PDB entry 4ZUP | X-ray diffraction, 1.42 A resolution | chains A and B

# Chain A (and B)
Protein: Acetylpolyamine aminohydrolase
From: Mycoplana ramosa
Notes: chain B of this document is another copy of the same molecule, construct and numbering; everything in this record applies to it too
UniProt: Q48935 (APHA_MYCRA); residues 1-341 here = UniProt positions 1-341
Sequence (341 residues; numbered 1 to 341; the number before each row is that of its first residue):
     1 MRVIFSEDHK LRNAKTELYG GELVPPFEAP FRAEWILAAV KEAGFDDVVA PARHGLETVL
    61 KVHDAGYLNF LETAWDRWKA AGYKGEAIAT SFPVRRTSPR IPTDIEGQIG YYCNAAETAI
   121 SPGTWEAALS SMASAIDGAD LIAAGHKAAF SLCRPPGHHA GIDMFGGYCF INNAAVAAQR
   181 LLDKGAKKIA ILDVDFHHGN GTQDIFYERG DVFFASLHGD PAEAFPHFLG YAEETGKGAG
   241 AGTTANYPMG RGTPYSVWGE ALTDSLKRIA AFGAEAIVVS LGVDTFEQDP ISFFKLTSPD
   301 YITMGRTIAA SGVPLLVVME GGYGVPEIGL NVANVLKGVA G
Bound ions: Zn2+ site 1: E72 (together with nitrate ion) (shared with H146(B) of chain B); Zn2+ site 2: H146 (together with nitrate ion) (shared with E72(B) of chain B); K+ site 1: D193, D195, H197, S216, L217; Zn2+ site 3: D195, H197, D284 (together with 5-amino-N-hydroxypentanamide); K+ site 2: F206, R209, V212, T243
Small-molecule neighbours: 5-amino-N-hydroxypentanamide (5XA): E17, E117, H158, H159, G167, Y168, D195, H197, F225, D284, I291, G321, Y323
Curated features (UniProtKB/Swiss-Prot):
  - active site: H159 (Proton donor/acceptor)
  - binding site (substrate): Y19, E106, E117, Y323
  - binding site (Zn(2+)): D195, H197, D284
  - site: Y323 (Polarizes the scissile carbonyl of the substrate)
  - mutagenesis: H158 (H158A: Reduces enzyme activity by 97%), H159 (H159A: Abolishes enzyme activity), Y323 (Y323F: Reduces enzyme activity by 99%)
What the authors report for this chain:
  - K+ coordination: F206, R209, V212, T243
  - binding site for 5-amino-N-hydroxypentanamide: E17, E117, H158, H159, Y168, F225, Y323
  - catalytic residues: H158, H159 (proposed by the authors, not directly observed)

# Chain A / chain B interface
Contacting residue pairs - 116 pairs, chain A then chain B:
  L18(A) - L18(B)  hydrophobic
  L18(A) - I88(B)  hydrophobic
  L18(A) - T90(B)
  G20(A) - W78(B)
  G20(A) - Y83(B)
  G20(A) - K84(B)
  G20(A) - G85(B)  hydrogen bond (backbone-backbone)
  G21(A) - L23(B)
  G21(A) - W78(B)
  G21(A) - G85(B)
  G21(A) - E86(B)
  E22(A) - L23(B)
  E22(A) - K84(B)
  E22(A) - G85(B)
  L23(A) - G21(B)
  L23(A) - E22(B)
  L23(A) - L23(B)
  W78(A) - G20(B)
  W78(A) - G21(B)
  Y83(A) - G20(B)
  K84(A) - G20(B)
  K84(A) - E22(B)
  G85(A) - G20(B)  hydrogen bond (backbone-backbone)
  G85(A) - G21(B)
  G85(A) - E22(B)
  E86(A) - G21(B)
  I88(A) - L18(B)  hydrophobic
  T90(A) - L18(B)
  T90(A) - A115(B)
  T90(A) - A116(B)  hydrogen bond (backbone-backbone)
  T90(A) - E117(B)
  S91(A) - N114(B)
  S91(A) - F225(B)
  S91(A) - P226(B)  hydrogen bond (side chain-backbone)
  S91(A) - H227(B)
  S91(A) - F228(B)
  F92(A) - F92(B)  hydrophobic
  F92(A) - N114(B)  hydrogen bond (backbone-backbone)
  F92(A) - F228(B)
  P93(A) - V94(B)
  P93(A) - R95(B)
  P93(A) - F228(B)
  V94(A) - P93(B)
  V94(A) - N114(B)
  V94(A) - M164(B)  hydrophobic
  R95(A) - P93(B)
  R95(A) - Y111(B)  hydrogen bond (side chain-backbone)
  R95(A) - D163(B)  salt bridge
  R95(A) - M164(B)
  R96(A) - I162(B)
  R96(A) - D163(B)  salt bridge
  R96(A) - M164(B)
  R96(A) - D204(B)  salt bridge
  R96(A) - L229(B)
  T97(A) - F228(B)
  S98(A) - F228(B)  hydrogen bond (backbone-backbone)
  S98(A) - L229(B)
  S98(A) - Y231(B)
  S98(A) - E234(B)
  R100(A) - Y231(B)
  R100(A) - E233(B)  salt bridge
  P102(A) - A222(B)
  P102(A) - H227(B)
  P102(A) - F228(B)  hydrophobic
  T103(A) - A222(B)  hydrogen bond (backbone-backbone)
  T103(A) - E223(B)
  D104(A) - A222(B)  hydrogen bond (backbone-backbone)
  D104(A) - E223(B)
  D104(A) - H227(B)  salt bridge
  E106(A) - H227(B)  salt bridge
  G107(A) - H227(B)
  G107(A) - F228(B)
  G110(A) - F228(B)
  Y111(A) - R95(B)  hydrogen bond (backbone-side chain)
  Y111(A) - F228(B)
  C113(A) - V94(B)
  N114(A) - S91(B)
  N114(A) - F92(B)  hydrogen bond (backbone-backbone)
  N114(A) - V94(B)
  A115(A) - T90(B)
  A116(A) - T90(B)  hydrogen bond (backbone-backbone)
  E117(A) - T90(B)
  I162(A) - R96(B)
  D163(A) - R95(B)  salt bridge
  D163(A) - R96(B)  salt bridge
  M164(A) - V94(B)  hydrophobic
  M164(A) - R95(B)
  M164(A) - R96(B)
  D204(A) - R96(B)  salt bridge
  A222(A) - P102(B)
  A222(A) - T103(B)  hydrogen bond (backbone-backbone)
  A222(A) - D104(B)  hydrogen bond (backbone-backbone)
  E223(A) - T103(B)
  E223(A) - D104(B)
  F225(A) - S91(B)
  P226(A) - S91(B)  hydrogen bond (backbone-side chain)
  H227(A) - S91(B)
  H227(A) - P102(B)
  H227(A) - D104(B)  salt bridge
  H227(A) - E106(B)  salt bridge
  H227(A) - G107(B)
  F228(A) - S91(B)
  F228(A) - F92(B)
  F228(A) - P93(B)
  F228(A) - T97(B)
  F228(A) - S98(B)  hydrogen bond (backbone-backbone)
  F228(A) - P102(B)  hydrophobic
  F228(A) - G107(B)
  F228(A) - G110(B)
  F228(A) - Y111(B)
  L229(A) - R96(B)
  L229(A) - S98(B)
  Y231(A) - S98(B)
  Y231(A) - R100(B)
  E233(A) - R100(B)  salt bridge
  E234(A) - S98(B)
Interface residues without a listed pair, chain A (53 interface residues in all): Y19, A89, I101, Y112, P221, A224
Interface residues without a listed pair, chain B (53 interface residues in all): Y19, A89, I101, Y112, C113, P221, A224

# Overview
The chain A/chain B interface involves 53 residues from each chain; the contacts include 16 hydrogen bonds and
12 salt bridges. Polar contacts include R95(A)-D163(B), R96(A)-D163(B) and R96(A)-D204(B). Ligands of chain A:
5-amino-N-hydroxypentanamide. The paper reports catalytic residues H158(A) and H159(A); a binding site for
5-amino-N-hydroxypentanamide at E17(A), E117(A) and H158(A) among others.
Both chains are Acetylpolyamine aminohydrolase (Mycoplana ramosa). Entry 4ZUP (Crystal structure of
acetylpolyamine amidohydrolase from Mycoplana ramosa in complex with a hydroxamate inhibitor) was determined
by X-ray diffraction (same publication as 4ZUM, 4ZUN, 4ZUO, 4ZUQ and 4ZUR).
